PDB entry 9FM8 | X-ray diffraction, 2.38 A resolution | chain A

Chain A:
Protein: NAD(P)-dependent oxidoreductase
Source organism: Rhodococcus erythropolis
Reference sequence: A0A3G9A570 (A0A3G9A570_9NOCA); the author numbering skips numbers that UniProt does not, so the offset changes along the chain: 1-131 = UniProt 1-131; 133-292 = UniProt 132-291
Chain sequence (291 residues; each row starts with the number of its first residue; note: 1 number in that range is skipped by the numbering (no residue carries it; nothing is unmodelled there)):
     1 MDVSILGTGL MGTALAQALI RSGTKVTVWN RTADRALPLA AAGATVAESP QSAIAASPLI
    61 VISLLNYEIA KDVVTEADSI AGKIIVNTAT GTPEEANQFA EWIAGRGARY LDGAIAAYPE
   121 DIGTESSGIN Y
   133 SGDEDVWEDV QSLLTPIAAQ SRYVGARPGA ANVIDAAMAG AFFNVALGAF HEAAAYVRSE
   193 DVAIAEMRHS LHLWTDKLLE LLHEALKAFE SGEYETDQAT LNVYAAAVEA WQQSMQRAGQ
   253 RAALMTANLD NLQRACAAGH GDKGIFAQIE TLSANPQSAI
Disordered / not traced: 288-292
What the authors report for this chain:
  - catalytic residues: T90 (proposed by the authors, not directly observed)
  - specificity-determining residues: R35, I69 (by similarity / conservation)

Summary:
The paper reports the catalytic residue T90; specificity determinants R35 and I69.
Chain A is NAD(P)-dependent oxidoreductase (Rhodococcus erythropolis); the structure, Imine Reductase from
Rhodococcus erythropolis, was determined by X-ray diffraction together with 9FM7 from the same study.
